PDB entry 5O5Q | X-ray diffraction, 3.25 A resolution | chains D and C of the 4 polymer chains in the assembly

Chain D (and C):
Name: RNase adapter protein RapZ
Source organism: Escherichia coli
Notes: chain C of this document is another copy of the same molecule, construct and numbering; everything in this record applies to it too
UniProtKB: P0A894 (RAPZ_ECOLI); residue numbers follow UniProt; this construct covers 1-284
Sequence (295 residues; row label = number of the first residue in the row; numbers below 1 keep their minus sign (Met-10 is residue -10)):
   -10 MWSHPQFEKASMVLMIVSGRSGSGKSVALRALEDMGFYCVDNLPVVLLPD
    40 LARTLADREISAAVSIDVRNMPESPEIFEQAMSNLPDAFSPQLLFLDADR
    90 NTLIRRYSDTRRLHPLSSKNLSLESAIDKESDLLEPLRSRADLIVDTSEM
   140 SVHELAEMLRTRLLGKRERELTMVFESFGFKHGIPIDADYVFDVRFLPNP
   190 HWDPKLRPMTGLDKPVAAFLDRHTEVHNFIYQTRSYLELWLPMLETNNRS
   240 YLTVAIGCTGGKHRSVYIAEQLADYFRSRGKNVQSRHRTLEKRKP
Not modelled in the structure: -10 to -4, 154-157, 190-194, 282-284 (chain C: -10 to 0, 60-62, 87, 97-112, 136-142, 156, 283-284)
Sequence notes: initiating methionine (-10); expression tag (-9 to 0)
Curated features (UniProtKB/Swiss-Prot):
  - region: Arg266 to Pro284 (RNA-binding)
  - binding site (ATP): Gly8 to Ser15
  - binding site (GTP): Asp56 to Asn59
  - modified residue: Lys251 (N6-acetyllysine)
What the authors report for this chain:
  - mutagenesis - V29W, N31W: abolished binding to self-interaction of the NTD
  - mutagenesis - W191A: decreased binding to interaction of the CTD with the NTD
  - mutagenesis - V180G: abolished binding to self-interaction of the CTD

Interface between chain D and chain C:
Residue-residue contacts (64; chain D residue first):
  Glu138(D) - Arg211(C)  hydrogen bond (backbone-side chain)
  Glu138(D) - His212(C)
  Glu138(D) - Thr213(C)  hydrogen bond (side chain-backbone)
  Glu143(D) - Trp191(C)
  Glu143(D) - Phe208(C)
  Glu143(D) - Arg211(C)  salt bridge
  Glu143(D) - His212(C)  salt bridge
  Glu146(D) - Trp191(C)
  Glu146(D) - Arg196(C)  salt bridge
  Met147(D) - Trp191(C)  hydrophobic
  Phe169(D) - Ala177(C)
  Phe169(D) - Asp178(C)
  Ile173(D) - Ile173(C)  hydrophobic
  Ile173(D) - Pro174(C)
  Pro174(D) - Ile173(C)
  Ala177(D) - Phe169(C)
  Ala177(D) - Ile173(C)
  Asp178(D) - Phe169(C)
  Asp178(D) - Val180(C)
  Asp178(D) - Asp182(C)
  Asp178(D) - Arg184(C)  salt bridge
  Tyr179(D) - Val180(C)
  Tyr179(D) - Phe181(C)  hydrophobic
  Tyr179(D) - Asp182(C)  hydrogen bond (side chain-backbone)
  Tyr179(D) - Phe185(C)
  Val180(D) - Asp178(C)
  Val180(D) - Tyr179(C)
  Val180(D) - Val180(C)  hydrogen bond (backbone-backbone)
  Phe181(D) - Tyr179(C)  hydrophobic
  Phe181(D) - Phe181(C)  hydrophobic
  Phe181(D) - Tyr225(C)
  Asp182(D) - Asp178(C)
  Asp182(D) - Tyr179(C)  hydrogen bond (backbone-side chain)
  Asp182(D) - Arg238(C)  salt bridge
  Arg184(D) - Asp178(C)  salt bridge
  Arg184(D) - Arg238(C)
  Phe185(D) - Tyr179(C)
  Phe185(D) - Trp229(C)  hydrophobic
  Phe185(D) - Met232(C)  hydrophobic
  Phe185(D) - Leu233(C)  hydrophobic
  Asn217(D) - Trp229(C)
  Phe218(D) - Tyr225(C)
  Phe218(D) - Trp229(C)  hydrophobic
  Gln221(D) - Tyr225(C)
  Gln221(D) - Leu228(C)
  Gln221(D) - Trp229(C)
  Thr222(D) - Tyr225(C)  hydrogen bond
  Tyr225(D) - Phe181(C)
  Tyr225(D) - Phe218(C)
  Tyr225(D) - Gln221(C)
  Tyr225(D) - Thr222(C)  hydrogen bond
  Tyr225(D) - Tyr225(C)  hydrophobic
  Leu228(D) - Gln221(C)
  Trp229(D) - Phe185(C)  hydrophobic
  Trp229(D) - Glu214(C)
  Trp229(D) - Asn217(C)
  Trp229(D) - Phe218(C)  hydrophobic
  Trp229(D) - Gln221(C)
  Met232(D) - Phe185(C)  hydrophobic
  Met232(D) - Glu214(C)
  Leu233(D) - Phe185(C)  hydrophobic
  Asn236(D) - Arg184(C)
  Arg238(D) - Asp182(C)  salt bridge
  Arg238(D) - Arg184(C)
Interface residues without a listed pair, chain D (31 interface residues in all): Met139, His142, Thr150, Ile175, Glu214
Interface residues without a listed pair, chain C (30 interface residues in all): Ile175, His190

In short:
31 residues of chain D face 30 of chain C across their interface, with 7 hydrogen bonds and 7 salt bridges.
Polar contacts include Glu143(D)-Arg211(C), Glu143(D)-His212(C) and Glu146(D)-Arg196(C). The paper reports
that V29W and N31W of chain D abolish binding to self-interaction of the NTD; W191A of chain D reduces binding
to interaction of the CTD with the NTD.
Both chains are RNase adapter protein RapZ (Escherichia coli). Entry 5O5Q (X-ray crystal structure of RapZ
from Escherichia coli (P3221 space group)) was determined by X-ray diffraction (same publication as 5O5O).
